6XLX - chains A and B; structure by X-ray diffraction, 1.70 A resolution.

== Chain A ==
Protein: Splicing factor U2AF 65 kDa subunit
Source organism: Homo sapiens
UniProt: P26368 (U2AF2_HUMAN), isoform P26368-2; residues 141-341 here = UniProt positions 141-341
Amino-acid sequence (204 residues; each row starts with the number of its first residue):
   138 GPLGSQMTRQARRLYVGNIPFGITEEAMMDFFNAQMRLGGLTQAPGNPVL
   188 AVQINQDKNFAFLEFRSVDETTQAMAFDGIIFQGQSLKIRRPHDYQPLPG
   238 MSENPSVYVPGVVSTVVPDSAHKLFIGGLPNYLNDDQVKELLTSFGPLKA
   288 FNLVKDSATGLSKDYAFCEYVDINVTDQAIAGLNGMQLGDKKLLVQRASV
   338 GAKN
Unresolved in the structure: 138-144, 341
Differences from the reference sequence: expression tag (138-140); engineered mutation Asp301 (Gly in P26368)
Swiss-Prot annotation at these positions:
  - modified residue: Lys276 (5-hydroxylysine), Ser294 (Phosphoserine)
  - natural variant: Arg149 (R149W: In DEVDFB)

== Chain B ==
Molecule: 8-nt RNA strand
Sequence (8 nucleotides; row label = number of the first residue in the row):
     2 UUUUUUCC
Modified positions: BRU (5-bromo-2'-deoxyuridine-5'-monophosphate) at position 7

== How chain A and chain B interact ==
Pairs across the interface (51):
  Arg146(A) - C9(B)  hydrogen bond to the base
  Arg150(A) - C8(B)  hydrogen bond to the base
  Arg150(A) - C9(B)  base contact
  Tyr152(A) - U6(B)  hydrogen bond to the sugar
  Tyr152(A) - BRU_7(B)  stacking on the base
  Asn155(A) - U6(B)  base contact
  Lys195(A) - U6(B)  base contact
  Lys195(A) - BRU_7(B)  salt bridge to the phosphate
  Lys195(A) - C8(B)  salt bridge to the phosphate
  Phe197(A) - BRU_7(B)  sugar contact
  Phe197(A) - C8(B)  sugar contact
  Phe199(A) - BRU_7(B)  base contact
  Phe199(A) - C8(B)  stacking on the base
  Lys225(A) - U5(B)  hydrogen bond to the base
  Arg227(A) - U5(B)  base contact
  Arg227(A) - BRU_7(B)  base contact
  Arg228(A) - BRU_7(B)  hydrogen bond to the base
  Pro229(A) - BRU_7(B)  base contact
  Pro229(A) - C8(B)  base contact
  His230(A) - BRU_7(B)  stacking on the base
  Asp231(A) - C8(B)  base contact
  Asp231(A) - C9(B)  hydrogen bond to the base
  Thr252(A) - U5(B)  hydrogen bond to the base
  Val253(A) - U5(B)  base contact
  Val254(A) - U5(B)  hydrogen bond to the base
  Asp256(A) - DU4(B)  base contact
  Lys260(A) - DU4(B)  hydrogen bond to the base
  Phe262(A) - U2(B)  phosphate contact
  Phe262(A) - U3(B)  stacking on the base
  Gly264(A) - U2(B)  base contact
  Gly265(A) - U2(B)  hydrogen bond to the base
  Asn289(A) - DU4(B)  hydrogen bond to the base
  Asn289(A) - U5(B)  base contact
  Val291(A) - DU4(B)  base contact
  Ser294(A) - U6(B)  base contact
  Lys300(A) - U2(B)  sugar contact
  Asp301(A) - U2(B)  phosphate contact
  Tyr302(A) - U2(B)  sugar contact
  Tyr302(A) - U3(B)  sugar contact
  Tyr302(A) - DU4(B)  sugar contact
  Phe304(A) - U3(B)  base contact
  Phe304(A) - DU4(B)  stacking on the base
  Lys328(A) - U2(B)  base contact
  Lys329(A) - U2(B)  hydrogen bond to the base
  Leu331(A) - U2(B)  base contact
  Gln333(A) - U3(B)  hydrogen bond to the base
  Arg334(A) - U3(B)  base contact
  Ala335(A) - U3(B)  hydrogen bond to the base
  Gly338(A) - U3(B)  hydrogen bond to the base
  Ala339(A) - U3(B)  base contact
  Lys340(A) - U3(B)  sugar contact
Interface residues without a listed pair, chain A (39 interface residues in all): Lys292, Val337

== Overview ==
39 residues of chain A and 8 residues of chain B are in contact; the contacts include 15 hydrogen bonds, 2
salt bridges and 5 aromatic stacking contacts. Polar contacts include Arg146(A)-C9(B), Arg150(A)-C8(B) and
Lys225(A)-U5(B).
Here chain A is Splicing factor U2AF 65 kDa subunit (Homo sapiens) and chain B is an 8-nt RNA strand. Entry
6XLX (Crystal structure of cancer-associated G301D mutant of U2AF65 bound to AdML splice site) was determined
by X-ray diffraction together with 6XLV and 6XLW from the same study.
